7P0W - chains A and B of the 3 polymer chains in the assembly; structure by X-ray diffraction, 1.12 A resolution.

Chain A:
Name: N-glycosylase/DNA lyase
From: Pyrococcus abyssi (strain GE5 / Orsay)
Notes: EC 3.2.2.-, 4.2.99.18
UniProt: Q9UZY0 (AGOG_PYRAB); residue numbers follow UniProt; this construct covers 1-239
Sequence (242 residues; each row starts with the number of its first residue; numbers below 1 keep their minus sign (Gly-2 is residue -2)):
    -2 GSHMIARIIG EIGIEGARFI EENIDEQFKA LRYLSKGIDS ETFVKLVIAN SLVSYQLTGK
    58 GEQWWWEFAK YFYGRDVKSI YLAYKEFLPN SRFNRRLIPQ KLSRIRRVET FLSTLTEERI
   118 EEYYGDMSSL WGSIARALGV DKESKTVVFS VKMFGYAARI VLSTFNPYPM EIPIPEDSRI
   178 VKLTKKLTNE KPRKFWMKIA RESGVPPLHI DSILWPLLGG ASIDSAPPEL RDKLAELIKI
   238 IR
Construct notes: expression tag (-2 to 0)
Ion coordination: Na+ near Gly129 (its only coordinating residue here)
Reported in the primary citation:
  - binding site for the 9-nt DNA strand: Arg93
  - catalytic residues: Asp174 (proposed by the authors, not directly observed)
  - mutagenesis - K142Q: unchanged binding to lesion-containing DNA
  - mutagenesis - R93A, K142Q: decreased catalytic activity

Chain B:
Molecule: 9-nt DNA strand
Sequence (9 nucleotides; row label = number of the first residue in the row):
     1 TTTXTTTCT
Modified positions: PED (pentane-3,4-diol-5-phosphate) at position 4

Chain A / chain B interface:
Residue-residue contacts (21):
  Ser51(A) with DT5(B), phosphate contact
  Tyr52(A) with DT5(B), phosphate contact; DT6(B), sugar contact
  Gln53(A) with DT5(B), hydrogen bond to the phosphate
  Arg93(A) with DT3(B), hydrogen bond to the base
  Leu94(A) with DT5(B), base contact
  Gln97(A) with DT6(B), hydrogen bond to the base; DT7(B), hydrogen bond to the sugar
  Arg101(A) with DT6(B), hydrogen bond to the phosphate; DT7(B), salt bridge to the phosphate
  Val137(A) with DT7(B), phosphate contact
  Ser141(A) with DT6(B), phosphate contact
  Lys142(A) with PED_4(B), covalent bond; DT5(B), salt bridge to the phosphate; DT6(B), phosphate contact
  Thr143(A) with DT5(B), phosphate contact; DT6(B), hydrogen bond to the phosphate
  Asp174(A) with PED_4(B), sugar contact
  Ser175(A) with PED_4(B), hydrogen bond to the sugar
  Arg176(A) with PED_4(B), hydrogen bond to the sugar
  Lys179(A) with DT3(B), salt bridge to the phosphate
Interface residues without a listed pair, chain A (17 interface residues in all): Arg104, Gly136
Interface residues without a listed pair, chain B (7 interface residues in all): DC8, DT9

Summary:
Chain A and chain B form an interface of 17 and 7 residues respectively, with 1 covalent bond, 8 hydrogen
bonds and 3 salt bridges. Polar pairs include Arg93(A)-DT3(B), Gln97(A)-DT6(B) and Gln97(A)-DT7(B). From the
paper: the catalytic residue Asp174(A); R93A and K142Q of chain A reduce catalytic activity.
Here chain A is N-glycosylase/DNA lyase (Pyrococcus abyssi (strain GE5 / Orsay)) and chain B is a 9-nt DNA
strand. Entry 7P0W (Crystal structure of a trapped Pab-AGOG/double-standed DNA covalent intermediate (DNA
containing thymine opposite to lesion)) was determined by X-ray diffraction (same publication as 7OUE, 7OY7,
7P8L and 7P9Z).
